7YEE - chains A and C of the 3 polymer chains in the assembly; structure by X-ray diffraction, 2.15 A resolution.

== Chain A ==
Molecule: Deoxyribodipyrimidine photolyase
Source organism: Methanosarcina mazei
UniProtKB: A0A0F8I5V2 (A0A0F8I5V2_METMZ); residues 3-464 here correspond to UniProt positions 1-462 (UniProt number = residue number - 2)
Sequence (482 residues; row label = number of the first residue in the row; numbers below 1 keep their minus sign (Met-17 is residue -17)):
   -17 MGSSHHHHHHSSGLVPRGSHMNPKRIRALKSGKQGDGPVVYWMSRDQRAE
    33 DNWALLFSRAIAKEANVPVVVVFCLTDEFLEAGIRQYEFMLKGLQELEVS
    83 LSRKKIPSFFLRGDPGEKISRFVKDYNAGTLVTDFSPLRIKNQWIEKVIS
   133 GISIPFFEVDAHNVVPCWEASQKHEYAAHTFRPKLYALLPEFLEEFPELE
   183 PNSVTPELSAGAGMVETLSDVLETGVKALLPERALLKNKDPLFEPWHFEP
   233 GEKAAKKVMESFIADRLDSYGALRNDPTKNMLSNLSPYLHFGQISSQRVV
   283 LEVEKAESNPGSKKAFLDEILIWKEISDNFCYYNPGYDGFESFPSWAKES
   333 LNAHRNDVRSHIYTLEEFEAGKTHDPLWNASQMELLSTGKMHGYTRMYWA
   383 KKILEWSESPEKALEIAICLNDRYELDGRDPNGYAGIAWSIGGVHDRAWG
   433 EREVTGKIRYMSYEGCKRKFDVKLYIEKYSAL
Disordered / not traced: -17 to -3, 189-197, 463-464
Sequence notes: initiating methionine (-17); expression tag (-16 to 2); engineered mutation Thr377 (Met375 in A0A0F8I5V2)
What the authors report for this chain:
  - catalytic residues: Arg256 (proposed by the authors, not directly observed)

== Chain C ==
Molecule: CPD photolesion containing DNA
Sequence (14 nucleotides; numbered 1 to 14; the number before each row is that of its first residue):
     1 ATCGGCXCGCGCAA
Disordered / not traced: 1-2, 14
Modified positions: TTD (cis-syn cyclobutane thymine dimer) at position 7

== How chain A and chain C interact ==
Residue-residue contacts (24):
  Ala160(A) - TTD_7(C)  phosphate contact
  His161(A) - DC6(C)  hydrogen bond to the phosphate
  His161(A) - TTD_7(C)  salt bridge to the phosphate
  Arg164(A) - TTD_7(C)  salt bridge to the phosphate
  Arg256(A) - TTD_7(C)  base contact
  Asn257(A) - TTD_7(C)  base contact
  Glu301(A) - TTD_7(C)  base contact
  Trp305(A) - TTD_7(C)  base contact
  Tyr376(A) - DC8(C)  hydrogen bond to the phosphate
  Met379(A) - TTD_7(C)  base contact
  Trp421(A) - TTD_7(C)  base contact
  Arg429(A) - DC6(C)  base contact
  Trp431(A) - TTD_7(C)  base contact
  Trp431(A) - DC8(C)  base contact
  Arg441(A) - TTD_7(C)  base contact
  Arg441(A) - DC8(C)  hydrogen bond to the sugar
  Tyr442(A) - DC8(C)  phosphate contact
  Tyr442(A) - DG9(C)  sugar contact
  Met443(A) - DC8(C)  phosphate contact
  Met443(A) - DG9(C)  phosphate contact
  Ser444(A) - DG9(C)  hydrogen bond to the phosphate
  Gly447(A) - DG9(C)  phosphate contact
  Lys451(A) - DC8(C)  salt bridge to the phosphate
  Lys451(A) - DG9(C)  salt bridge to the phosphate
Other interface residues (no listed pair), chain A (20 interface residues in all): Ala159, Cys448
Other interface residues (no listed pair), chain C (5 interface residues in all): DC10

== Overview ==
20 residues of chain A and 5 residues of chain C are in contact, with 4 hydrogen bonds and 4 salt bridges.
Among the polar pairs are Arg441(A)-DC8(C), His161(A)-DC6(C) and Tyr376(A)-DC8(C). The paper reports the
catalytic residue Arg256(A).
Here chain A is Deoxyribodipyrimidine photolyase (Methanosarcina mazei) and chain C is CPD photolesion
containing DNA. Entry 7YEE (TR-SFX MmCPDII-DNA complex: 10 ns snapshot. Includes 10 ns, dark, and extrapolated
structure factors. Collected at ...) was determined by X-ray diffraction (same publication as 7YC7, 7YCM,
7YCP, 7YCR, 7YD6, 7YD7 and 10 further entries).
